5S52 - chains B and E of the 6 polymer chains in the assembly; structure by X-ray diffraction, 2.83 A resolution.

Chain B:
Name: Tubulin beta-2B chain
Organism: Bos taurus
UniProtKB: Q6B856 (TBB2B_BOVIN); the author numbering skips numbers that UniProt does not, so the offset changes along the chain: 1-42 = UniProt 1-42; 45-360 = UniProt 43-358; 369-455 = UniProt 359-445
Chain sequence (445 residues; each row starts with the number of its first residue; note: 10 numbers in that range are skipped by the numbering (no residue carries them; nothing is unmodelled there)):
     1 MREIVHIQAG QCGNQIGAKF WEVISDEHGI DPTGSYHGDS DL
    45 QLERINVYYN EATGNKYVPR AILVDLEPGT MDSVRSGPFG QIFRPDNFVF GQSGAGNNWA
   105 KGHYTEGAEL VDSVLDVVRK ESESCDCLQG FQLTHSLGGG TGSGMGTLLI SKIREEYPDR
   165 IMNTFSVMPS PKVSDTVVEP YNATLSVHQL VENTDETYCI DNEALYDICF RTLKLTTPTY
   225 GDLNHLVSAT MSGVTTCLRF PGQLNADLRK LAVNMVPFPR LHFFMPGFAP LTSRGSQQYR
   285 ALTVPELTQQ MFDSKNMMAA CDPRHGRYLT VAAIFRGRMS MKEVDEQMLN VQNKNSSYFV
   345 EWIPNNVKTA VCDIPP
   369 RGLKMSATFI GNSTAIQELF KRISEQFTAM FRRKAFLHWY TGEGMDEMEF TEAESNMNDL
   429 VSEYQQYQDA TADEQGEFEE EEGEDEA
Disordered / not traced: 279-280, 438-455
Swiss-Prot annotation at these positions:
  - motif: Met1 to Ile4 (MREI motif)
  - binding site (GTP): Gln11, Glu71, Ser140, Gly144, Thr145, Gly146, Asn206, Asn228
  - binding site (Mg(2+)): Glu71
  - modified residue: Ser40 (Phosphoserine), Thr57 (Phosphothreonine), Lys60 (N6-acetyllysine), Ser174 (Phosphoserine), Thr287 (Phosphothreonine), Thr292 (Phosphothreonine), Arg320 (Omega-N-methylarginine), Glu448 (5-glutamyl polyglutamate)
  - cross-link (Glycyl lysine isopeptide (Lys-Gly)): Lys60 (interchain with G-Cter in ubiquitin), Lys326 (interchain with G-Cter in ubiquitin)
Metal / ion sites: Mg2+: Gln11 (together with GDP); Ca2+ near Glu113 (its only coordinating residue here)
Ligand contacts:
  - GDP (guanosine-5'-diphosphate): Gly10, Gln11, Cys12, Gln15, Ile16, Asn101, Ser140, Gly142, Gly143, Gly144, Thr145, Gly146, Val171, Pro173, Val177, Asp179, Glu183, Asn206, Leu209, Tyr224, Leu227, Asn228
  - W1P (5-methyl-2-phenyl-2,4-dihydro-3H-pyrazol-3-one), molecule 1: Asn167, Glu200, Tyr202, Val238, Cys241, Leu242, Leu252, Leu255, Ala256, Met259, Ala316, Ile318, Ile378
  - W1P, molecule 2: Cys241, Leu255, Asn258, Met259, Thr314, Val315, Ala316, Ile318, Asn350, Lys352, Ala354

Chain E:
Name: Stathmin-4
Organism: Rattus norvegicus
UniProtKB: P63043 (STMN4_RAT); residues 5-145 here correspond to UniProt positions 49-189 (UniProt number = residue number + 44)
Chain sequence (143 residues; row label = number of the first residue in the row):
     3 MADMEVIELN KCTSGQSFEV ILKPPSFDGV PEFNASLPRR RDPSLEEIQK KLEAAEERRK
    63 YQEAELLKHL AEKREHEREV IQKAIEENNN FIKMAKEKLA QKMESNKENR EAHLAAMLER
   123 LQEKDKHAEE VRKNKELKEE ASR
Disordered / not traced: 3-5, 29-43, 144-145
Sequence notes: initiating methionine (3); expression tag (4)
Swiss-Prot annotation at these positions:
  - modified residue: Ser46 (Phosphoserine)

Chain B / chain E interface:
Pairs across the interface (22):
  His107(B) with Lys75(E), hydrogen bond
  Tyr108(B) with His78(E), hydrogen bond; Val82(E), hydrophobic; Ile83(E)
  Leu152(B) with Glu79(E)
  Ser155(B) with Leu72(E); Lys75(E); Arg76(E), hydrogen bond
  Lys156(B) with Arg76(E); Glu79(E), salt bridge
  Arg158(B) with Leu68(E)
  Glu159(B) with Leu72(E); Arg76(E), salt bridge
  Pro162(B) with Glu65(E)
  Gln193(B) with Lys75(E)
  Glu196(B) with His71(E), salt bridge
  Thr409(B) with Glu89(E)
  Glu411(B) with Val82(E); Ala86(E)
  Gly412(B) with Val82(E); Ala86(E)
  Glu417(B) with His78(E), salt bridge
Interface residues without a listed pair, chain B (17 interface residues in all): Thr109, Gly410, Met413
Interface residues without a listed pair, chain E (14 interface residues in all): Leu69, Lys85

Summary:
17 residues of chain B and 14 residues of chain E are in contact, with 3 hydrogen bonds and 4 salt bridges.
Polar contacts include Lys156(B)-Glu79(E), Glu159(B)-Arg76(E) and Glu196(B)-His71(E). Bound to chain B: GDP
and compound W1P.
Here chain B is Tubulin beta-2B chain (Bos taurus) and chain E is Stathmin-4 (Rattus norvegicus). Entry 5S52
(Tubulin-Z50145861-complex) was determined by X-ray diffraction, deposited together with 5S4L, 5S4M, 5S4N,
5S4O, 5S4P, 5S4Q and 52 further entries.
